5VHH - chains D and G of the 19 polymer chains in the assembly; structure by electron microscopy, 6.10 A resolution (low resolution: residue-level contacts below are approximate; hydrogen-bond / salt-bridge calls are withheld).

# Chain D
Name: 26S proteasome regulatory subunit 6B
From: Homo sapiens
Reference sequence: P43686 (PRS6B_HUMAN); numbering as in UniProt (aligned over 39-406)
Sequence (368 residues; numbered 39 to 406; the number before each row is that of its first residue):
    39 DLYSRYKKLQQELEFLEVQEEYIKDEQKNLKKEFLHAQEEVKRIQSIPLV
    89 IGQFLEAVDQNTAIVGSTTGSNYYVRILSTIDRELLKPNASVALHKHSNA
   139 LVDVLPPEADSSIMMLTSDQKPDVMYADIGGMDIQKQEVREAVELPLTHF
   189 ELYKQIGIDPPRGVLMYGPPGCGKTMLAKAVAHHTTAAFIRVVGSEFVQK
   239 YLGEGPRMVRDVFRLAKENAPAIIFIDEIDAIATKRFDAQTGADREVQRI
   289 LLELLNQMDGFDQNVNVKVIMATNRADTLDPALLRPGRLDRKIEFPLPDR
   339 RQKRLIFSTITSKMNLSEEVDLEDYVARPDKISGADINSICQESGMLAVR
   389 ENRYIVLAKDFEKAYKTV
Disordered / not traced: 146-169
UniProt features mapped onto this chain:
  - binding site (ATP): Gly206 to Thr213
  - modified residue (N6-acetyllysine): Lys397, Lys401

# Chain G
Name: 26S proteasome non-ATPase regulatory subunit 10
From: Homo sapiens
Reference sequence: O75832 (PSD10_HUMAN); residues 4-226 here = UniProt positions 4-226
Sequence (223 residues; row label = number of the first residue in the row):
     4 CVSNLMVCNLAYSGKLEELKESILADKSLATRTDQDSRTALHWACSAGHT
    54 EIVEFLLQLGVPVNDKDDAGWSPLHIAASAGRDEIVKALLGKGAQVNAVN
   104 QNGCTPLHYAASKNRHEIAVMLLEGGANPDAKDHYEATAMHRAAAKGNLK
   154 MIHILLYYKASTNIQDTEGNTPLHLACDEERVEEAKLLVSQGASIYIENK
   204 EEKTPLQVAKGGLGLILKRMVEG
Disordered / not traced: 4-7
UniProt features mapped onto this chain:
  - mutagenesis: Glu182 (E182A: Abolishes interaction with RB1)

# How chain D and chain G interact
Contacting residue pairs (54):
  Arg338(D) - Asp181(G)
  Arg339(D) - Glu182(G)
  Arg339(D) - Arg184(G)
  Arg342(D) - Ala148(G)
  Arg342(D) - Lys149(G)
  Arg342(D) - Glu182(G)
  Asn353(D) - Tyr15(G)
  Ser355(D) - Ser49(G)
  Glu356(D) - Cys48(G)
  Glu356(D) - Ser49(G)
  Glu356(D) - Ala50(G)
  Glu356(D) - Gly51(G)
  Glu356(D) - Ser82(G)
  Glu356(D) - Ala83(G)
  Glu356(D) - Arg85(G)
  Glu357(D) - Trp74(G)
  Glu357(D) - Ile79(G)
  Glu357(D) - Ser82(G)
  Asp359(D) - Tyr112(G)
  Asp359(D) - Ser115(G)
  Glu361(D) - His111(G)
  Glu361(D) - Ser115(G)
  Glu361(D) - Arg145(G)
  Glu361(D) - Ala146(G)
  Glu361(D) - Lys149(G)
  Glu361(D) - Asn151(G)
  Asp362(D) - Asn105(G)
  Asp362(D) - Tyr112(G)
  Asp362(D) - Arg145(G)
  Arg366(D) - Tyr138(G)
  Lys369(D) - Asp169(G)
  Lys369(D) - Thr170(G)
  Lys369(D) - Glu171(G)
  Arg388(D) - Asp39(G)
  Asn390(D) - Asp37(G)
  Asn390(D) - Gln38(G)
  Asn390(D) - Asp39(G)
  Asn390(D) - Trp46(G)
  Arg391(D) - Asp39(G)
  Arg391(D) - Arg41(G)
  Arg391(D) - Trp46(G)
  Tyr392(D) - Leu8(G)
  Tyr392(D) - Cys11(G)
  Tyr392(D) - Asn12(G)
  Tyr392(D) - Tyr15(G)
  Tyr392(D) - Trp46(G)
  Ile393(D) - Tyr15(G)
  Leu395(D) - Arg41(G)
  Ala396(D) - Trp74(G)
  Lys397(D) - Arg41(G)
  Lys397(D) - Asp70(G)
  Lys397(D) - Asp71(G)
  Lys397(D) - Ala72(G)
  Glu400(D) - Gln104(G)
Interface residues without a listed pair, chain D (23 interface residues in all): Val358, Leu360
Interface residues without a listed pair, chain G (40 interface residues in all): Ala114, Lys116

# Overview
23 residues of chain D and 40 residues of chain G are in contact. From UniProt: 8 ATP-binding residues on
chain D; one mutagenesis site on chain G.
Here chain D is 26S proteasome regulatory subunit 6B and chain G is 26S proteasome non-ATPase regulatory
subunit 10, both from Homo sapiens. Entry 5VHH (Conformational Landscape of the p28-Bound Human Proteasome
Regulatory Particle) was determined by electron microscopy, deposited together with 5VGZ, 5VHF, 5VHI, 5VHJ,
5VHM, 5VHN and 5 further entries.
